Entry 3CUN (X-ray diffraction, 3.00 A resolution); this record covers chains C and A.

== Chain C ==
Molecule: 92-nt RNA strand
Sequence (92 nucleotides; row label = number of the first residue in the row):
     1 XGAUGGCGAA AGCCAUUUCC GCAGGCCCCA UUGCACUCCG GGGUAUUGGC GUUAGGUGGU
    61 GGUACGAGGU UCGAAUCCUC GUACCGCAGC CA
Modified / non-standard residues: GTP (guanosine-5'-triphosphate) at position 1
Metal / ion sites: Mg2+ near GTP_1 (its only coordinating residue here); K+ near U17 (its only coordinating residue here)

== Chain A ==
Name: U1 small nuclear ribonucleoprotein A
Source organism: Homo sapiens
UniProt: P09012 (SNRPA_HUMAN); aligned to UniProt positions 1-93 over residues 301-393 (the alignment contains insertions or deletions, so no single offset holds)
Amino-acid sequence (98 residues; each row starts with the number of its first residue):
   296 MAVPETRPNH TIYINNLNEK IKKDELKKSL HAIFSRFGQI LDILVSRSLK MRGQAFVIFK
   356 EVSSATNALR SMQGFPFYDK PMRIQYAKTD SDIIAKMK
Unresolved in the structure: 296-301, 393
Construct notes: engineered mutation His326 (Tyr31 in P09012), Arg331 (Gln36 in P09012)
Modified / non-standard residues: Mse296 (selenomethionine); Mse346, Mse367, Mse377, Mse392 (selenomethionine; parent Met)

== Chain C / chain A interface ==
Residue-residue contacts (37; chain C residue first):
  A30(C) with Glu314(A), base contact; Arg347(A), hydrogen bond to the base
  U31(C) with Glu314(A), hydrogen bond to the base; Leu344(A), base contact; Arg347(A), base contact
  U32(C) with Asn310(A), hydrogen bond to the base; Asn311(A), base contact; Lys375(A), hydrogen bond to the base; Arg378(A), hydrogen bond to the base
  G33(C) with Tyr308(A), base contact; Asn310(A), hydrogen bond to the base; Asn311(A), hydrogen bond to the base; Glu314(A), hydrogen bond to the base; Lys345(A), hydrogen bond to the sugar; Arg347(A), hydrogen bond to the base; Gly348(A), base contact; Gln349(A), hydrogen bond to the base
  C34(C) with Tyr308(A), stacking on the base; Phe351(A), base contact; Gln380(A), hydrogen bond to the base; Tyr381(A), hydrogen bond to the base; Ala382(A), base contact; Lys383(A), hydrogen bond to the base
  A35(C) with Leu339(A), base contact; Mse346(A), sugar contact; Phe351(A), stacking on the base; Thr384(A), hydrogen bond to the base; Ser386(A), hydrogen bond to the base
  C36(C) with Leu339(A), base contact; Asp385(A), hydrogen bond to the base; Ser386(A), base contact; Asp387(A), hydrogen bond to the base
  C39(C) with Ser341(A), hydrogen bond to the phosphate; Ser343(A), hydrogen bond to the phosphate
  G40(C) with Ser343(A), phosphate contact; Leu344(A), hydrogen bond to the phosphate; Arg347(A), salt bridge to the phosphate
Other interface residues (no listed pair), chain C (10 interface residues in all): U37
Other interface residues (no listed pair), chain A (26 interface residues in all): Leu312, Arg342

== Summary ==
The interface between chain C and chain A involves 10 residues on one side and 26 on the other, with 21
hydrogen bonds, 1 salt bridge and 2 aromatic stacking contacts. Polar contacts include A30(C)-Arg347(A),
U31(C)-Glu314(A) and U32(C)-Asn310(A).
Chain C is a 92-nt RNA strand and chain A is U1 small nuclear ribonucleoprotein A (Homo sapiens); the
structure, Aminoacyl-tRNA synthetase ribozyme, was determined by X-ray diffraction together with 3CUL from the
same study.
